8FY5 - chains A and C of the 4 polymer chains in the assembly; structure by electron microscopy, 3.50 A resolution.

== Chain A ==
Protein: Endosomal/lysosomal potassium channel TMEM175
From: Homo sapiens
UniProtKB: Q9BSA9 (TM175_HUMAN); residue numbers follow UniProt; this construct covers 1-504
Chain sequence (504 residues; numbered 1 to 504; the number before each row is that of its first residue):
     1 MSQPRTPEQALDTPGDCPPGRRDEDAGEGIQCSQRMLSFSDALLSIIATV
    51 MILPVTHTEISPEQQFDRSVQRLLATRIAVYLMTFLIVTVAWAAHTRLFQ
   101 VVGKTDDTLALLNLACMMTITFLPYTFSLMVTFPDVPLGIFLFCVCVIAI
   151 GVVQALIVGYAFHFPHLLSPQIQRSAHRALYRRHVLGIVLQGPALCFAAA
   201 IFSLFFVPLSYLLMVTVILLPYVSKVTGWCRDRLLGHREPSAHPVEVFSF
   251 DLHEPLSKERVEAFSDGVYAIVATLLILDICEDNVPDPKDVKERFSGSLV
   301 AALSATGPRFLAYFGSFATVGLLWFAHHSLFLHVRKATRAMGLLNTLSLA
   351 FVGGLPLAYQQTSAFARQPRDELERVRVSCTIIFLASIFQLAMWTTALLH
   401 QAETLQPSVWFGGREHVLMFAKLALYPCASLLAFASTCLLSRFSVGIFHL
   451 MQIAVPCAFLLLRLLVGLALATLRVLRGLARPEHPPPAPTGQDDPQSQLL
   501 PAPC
Not modelled in the structure: 1-29, 191-250, 477-504
Swiss-Prot annotation at these positions:
  - region: Thr58 to Glu63 (Short helix H1-1), Gln65 to Gln71 (Short helix H2-1), Pro288 to Ser296 (Short helix H1-2), Ser298 to Ser304 (Short helix H2-2)
  - motif: Arg35 to Asp41 (RxxxFSD motif 1), Arg260 to Asp266 (RxxxFSD motif 2)
  - site: Ile46 (Hydrophobic filter residue 1-1), Val50 (Hydrophobic filter residue 2-1), Leu53 (Hydrophobic filter residue 3-1), Ile271 (Hydrophobic filter residue 1-2), Leu275 (Hydrophobic filter residue 2-2), Leu278 (Hydrophobic filter residue 3-2)
  - modified residue: Thr6 (Phosphothreonine)

== Chain C ==
Protein: Lysosome-associated membrane glycoprotein 1
From: Homo sapiens
UniProtKB: P11279 (LAMP1_HUMAN); residue numbers follow UniProt; this construct covers 1-417
Chain sequence (417 residues; each row starts with the number of its first residue):
     1 MAAPGSARRPLLLLLLLLLLGLMHCASAAMFMVKNGNGTACIMANFSAAF
    51 SVNYDTKSGPKNMTFDLPSDATVVLNRSSCGKENTSDPSLVIAFGRGHTL
   101 TLNFTRNATRYSVQLMSFVYNLSDTHLFPNASSKEIKTVESITDIRADID
   151 KKYRCVSGTQVHMNNVTVTLHDATIQAYLSNSSFSRGETRCEQDRPSPTT
   201 APPAPPSPSPSPVPKSPSVDKYNVSGTNGTCLLASMGLQLNLTYERKDNT
   251 TVTRLLNINPNKTSASGSCGAHLVTLELHSEGTTVLLFQFGMNASSSRFF
   301 LQGIQLNTILPDARDPAFKAANGSLRALQATVGNSYKCNAEEHVRVTKAF
   351 SVNIFKVWVQAFKVEGGQFGSVEECLLDENSMLIPIAVGGALAGLVLIVL
   401 IAYLVGRKRSHAGYQTI
Not modelled in the structure: 1-382, 411-417
Swiss-Prot annotation at these positions:
  - region: Arg195 to Thr227 (Hinge)
  - glycosylation: Asn37 (N-linked (GlcNAc...) asparagine), Asn45 (N-linked (GlcNAc...) asparagine), Asn62 (N-linked (GlcNAc...) (polylactosaminoglycan) asparagine), Asn76 (N-linked (GlcNAc...) asparagine), Asn84 (N-linked (GlcNAc...) asparagine), Asn103 (N-linked (GlcNAc...) asparagine), Asn107 (N-linked (GlcNAc...) asparagine), Asn121 (N-linked (GlcNAc...) (polylactosaminoglycan) asparagine), Asn130 (N-linked (GlcNAc...) (polylactosaminoglycan) asparagine), Asn165 (N-linked (GlcNAc...) asparagine), Asn181 (N-linked (GlcNAc...) asparagine), Ser197 (O-linked (GalNAc...) serine), Thr199 (O-linked (GalNAc...) threonine), Thr200 (O-linked (GalNAc...) threonine), Ser207 (O-linked (GalNAc...) serine), Ser209 (O-linked (GalNAc...) serine), Ser211 (O-linked (GalNAc...) serine), Asn223 (N-linked (GlcNAc...) (polylactosaminoglycan) asparagine), Asn228 (N-linked (GlcNAc...) (polylactosaminoglycan) asparagine), Asn241 (N-linked (GlcNAc...) asparagine) and 4 more in UniProt

== How chain A and chain C interact ==
Residue-residue contacts - 18 pairs, chain A then chain C:
  Arg377(A) - Pro385(C)
  Thr381(A) - Leu392(C)
  Phe384(A) - Leu392(C)  hydrophobic
  Leu391(A) - Val399(C)  hydrophobic
  Leu399(A) - Ala402(C)
  Leu399(A) - Gly406(C)
  Gln401(A) - Ser410(C)
  Phe411(A) - Tyr403(C)  hydrophobic
  Phe411(A) - Gly406(C)
  Phe411(A) - Arg407(C)
  Phe411(A) - Ser410(C)
  His416(A) - Tyr403(C)  hydrogen bond
  Phe420(A) - Tyr403(C)  hydrophobic
  Leu431(A) - Leu392(C)  hydrophobic
  Phe434(A) - Pro385(C)
  Phe434(A) - Val388(C)  hydrophobic
  Phe434(A) - Gly389(C)
  Cys438(A) - Pro385(C)  hydrophobic
Other interface residues (no listed pair), chain A (18 interface residues in all): Leu385, Ile388, Ala392, Thr395, Leu398, His400
Other interface residues (no listed pair), chain C (14 interface residues in all): Leu395, Val396, Val405, Arg409
The authors on this interface:
  - hot spots on chain A (mutagenesis) - T395W: abolished binding to Lysosome-associated membrane glycoprotein 1 (chain C)

== Summary ==
Chain A and chain C form an interface of 18 and 14 residues respectively; the contacts include 1 hydrogen
bond. Its one hydrogen-bonded contact is His416(A)-Tyr403(C). From the paper: T395W of chain A abolishes
binding to Lysosome-associated membrane glycoprotein 1 (chain C).
Chain A is Endosomal/lysosomal potassium channel TMEM175 and chain C is Lysosome-associated membrane
glycoprotein 1, both from Homo sapiens; the structure, Human TMEM175-LAMP1 full-length complex, was determined
by electron microscopy, deposited together with 8FYF.
